1M9B - chain A; structure by X-ray diffraction, 2.60 A resolution.

# Chain A
Protein: Glutathione S-Transferase 26 kDa
From: Schistosoma japonicum
Notes: EC 2.5.1.18
UniProtKB: P08515 (GST26_SCHJA); residue numbers follow UniProt; this construct covers 1-218
Amino-acid sequence (218 residues; each row starts with the number of its first residue):
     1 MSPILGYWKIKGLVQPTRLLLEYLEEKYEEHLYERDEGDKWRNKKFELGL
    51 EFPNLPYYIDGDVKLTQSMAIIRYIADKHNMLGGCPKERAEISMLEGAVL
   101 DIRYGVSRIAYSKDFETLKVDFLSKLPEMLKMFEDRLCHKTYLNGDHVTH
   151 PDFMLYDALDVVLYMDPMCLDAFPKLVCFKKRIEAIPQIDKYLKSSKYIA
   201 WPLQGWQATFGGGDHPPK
Unresolved in the structure: 217-218
Residues lining bound ligands: IBG (gamma-glutamyl[S-(2-iodobenzyl)cysteinyl]glycine): Tyr7, Trp8, Ile10, Gly12, Leu13, Trp41, Lys45, Asn54, Leu55, Pro56, Gln67, Ser68, Asp101, Ser107, Tyr111, Gln204, Gly205
Curated features (UniProtKB/Swiss-Prot):
  - binding site (glutathione): Tyr7, Trp8, Trp41 to Lys45, Asn54, Leu55, Gln67, Ser68
  - binding site (substrate): Tyr111

# Overview
Ligands of chain A: compound IBG. From UniProt: 11 glutathione-binding residues and substrate-binding residue
Tyr111.
Chain A is Glutathione S-Transferase 26 kDa (Schistosoma japonicum); the structure, Crystal structure of the
26 kDa glutathione S-transferase from Schistosoma japonicum complexed with
gamma-glutamyl[S-(2-iodobenzyl)cysteinyl]glycine, was determined by X-ray diffraction (same publication as
1M99 and 1M9A).
